7WI1 - chains C and D of the 4 polymer chains in the assembly; structure by X-ray diffraction, 1.61 A resolution.

[Chain C (and D)]
Molecule: Metallo-beta-lactamase PNGM-1
Source organism: uncultured bacterium
Notes: EC 3.5.2.6; chain D of this document is another copy of the same molecule, construct and numbering; everything in this record applies to it too
UniProt: A0A2U8UYM6 (A0A2U8UYM6_9BACT); residues 2-373 here = UniProt positions 2-373
Sequence (372 residues; each row starts with the number of its first residue):
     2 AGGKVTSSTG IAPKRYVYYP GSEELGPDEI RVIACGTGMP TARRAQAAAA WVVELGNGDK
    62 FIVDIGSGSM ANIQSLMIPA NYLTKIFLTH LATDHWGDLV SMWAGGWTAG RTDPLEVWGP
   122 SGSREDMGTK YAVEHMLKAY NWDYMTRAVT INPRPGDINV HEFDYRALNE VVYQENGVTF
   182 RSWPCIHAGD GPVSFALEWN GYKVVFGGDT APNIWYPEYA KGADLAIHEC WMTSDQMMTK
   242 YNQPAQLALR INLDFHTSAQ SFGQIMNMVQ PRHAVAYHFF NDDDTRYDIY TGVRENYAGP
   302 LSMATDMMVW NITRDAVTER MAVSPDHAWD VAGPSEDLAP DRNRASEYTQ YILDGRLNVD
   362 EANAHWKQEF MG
Construct notes: engineered mutation Ala93 (His in A0A2U8UYM6)
Ion coordination: Zn2+: Asp95, His96, Asp210, His279
Reported in the primary citation:
  - mutagenesis - H93A: decreased binding to Zn2+

[Chain C / chain D interface]
Contacting residue pairs (221):
  Pro41(C) - Gly106(D)
  Pro41(C) - Arg148(D)
  Thr42(C) - Thr109(D)
  Ala43(C) - Met71(D)
  Ala43(C) - Ala72(D)
  Ala43(C) - Gln75(D)
  Arg44(C) - Ala72(D)
  Arg44(C) - Asp327(D)
  Arg44(C) - His328(D)  hydrogen bond (side chain-backbone)
  Arg44(C) - Ala329(D)  hydrogen bond (side chain-backbone)
  Arg44(C) - Trp330(D)
  Arg45(C) - Ala72(D)
  Arg45(C) - Asn73(D)  hydrogen bond
  Arg45(C) - Ser76(D)  hydrogen bond
  Arg45(C) - Ser325(D)  hydrogen bond
  Arg45(C) - Pro326(D)  hydrogen bond (side chain-backbone)
  Arg45(C) - Asp327(D)  salt bridge
  Ala46(C) - Asp327(D)  hydrogen bond (backbone-backbone)
  Ala46(C) - His328(D)
  Met71(C) - Ala43(D)
  Ala72(C) - Ala43(D)
  Ala72(C) - Arg44(D)
  Ala72(C) - Arg45(D)
  Asn73(C) - Arg45(D)  hydrogen bond
  Gln75(C) - Ala43(D)
  Ser76(C) - Arg45(D)  hydrogen bond
  His91(C) - Trp143(D)
  Leu92(C) - Trp143(D)
  Leu92(C) - Asp144(D)
  Ala93(C) - Trp143(D)
  Ala93(C) - Asp144(D)
  Thr94(C) - Val101(D)
  Thr94(C) - Ala105(D)
  Thr94(C) - Tyr141(D)
  Thr94(C) - Asp144(D)  hydrogen bond (backbone-side chain)
  Trp97(C) - Ala140(D)
  Trp97(C) - Tyr141(D)
  Gly98(C) - Tyr141(D)
  Val101(C) - Thr94(D)
  Ser102(C) - Ser68(D)
  Ala105(C) - Thr94(D)
  Gly106(C) - Pro41(D)
  Gly106(C) - Thr42(D)
  Thr109(C) - Thr42(D)
  Arg125(C) - Met146(D)
  Arg125(C) - Glu348(D)  salt bridge
  Asp127(C) - Asn142(D)  hydrogen bond (backbone-side chain)
  Met128(C) - Asn142(D)
  Met128(C) - Trp143(D)
  Met128(C) - Met146(D)  hydrophobic
  Met128(C) - Glu348(D)
  Tyr132(C) - Lys139(D)
  Ala133(C) - Ala140(D)
  His136(C) - His136(D)  hydrogen bond
  His136(C) - Lys139(D)
  His136(C) - Ala140(D)
  Met137(C) - Ala140(D)
  Lys139(C) - Tyr132(D)
  Lys139(C) - His136(D)
  Ala140(C) - Trp97(D)
  Ala140(C) - Ala133(D)
  Ala140(C) - His136(D)
  Ala140(C) - Met137(D)
  Tyr141(C) - Thr94(D)
  Tyr141(C) - Trp97(D)  hydrophobic
  Asn142(C) - Asp127(D)  hydrogen bond (side chain-backbone)
  Asn142(C) - Met128(D)
  Trp143(C) - His91(D)
  Trp143(C) - Leu92(D)
  Trp143(C) - Ala93(D)
  Trp143(C) - Met128(D)
  Trp143(C) - His188(D)
  Trp143(C) - Ala189(D)  hydrophobic
  Trp143(C) - Gly190(D)
  Trp143(C) - Asp191(D)  hydrogen bond (side chain-backbone)
  Trp143(C) - Pro193(D)  hydrophobic
  Asp144(C) - Leu92(D)
  Asp144(C) - Ala93(D)
  Asp144(C) - Thr94(D)  hydrogen bond (side chain-backbone)
  Met146(C) - Arg125(D)
  Met146(C) - Met128(D)  hydrophobic
  Thr147(C) - Ala189(D)
  Thr147(C) - Gly190(D)
  Arg148(C) - Pro41(D)
  Arg167(C) - Tyr352(D)  hydrogen bond (backbone-side chain)
  Leu169(C) - Tyr352(D)
  Pro185(C) - Ile353(D)  hydrophobic
  Cys186(C) - Ile353(D)
  Ile187(C) - Ile353(D)
  Ile187(C) - Gly356(D)
  Ile187(C) - Arg357(D)
  His188(C) - Trp143(D)
  His188(C) - Tyr349(D)
  Ala189(C) - Trp143(D)  hydrophobic
  Ala189(C) - Thr147(D)
  Ala189(C) - Tyr349(D)  hydrogen bond (backbone-side chain)
  Gly190(C) - Trp143(D)
  Gly190(C) - Thr147(D)
  Gly190(C) - Glu348(D)
  Gly190(C) - Tyr349(D)
  Asp191(C) - Trp143(D)  hydrogen bond (backbone-side chain)
  Asp191(C) - Glu348(D)  hydrogen bond (backbone-backbone)
  Asp191(C) - Tyr349(D)
  Asp191(C) - Thr350(D)  hydrogen bond
  Asp191(C) - Ile353(D)
  Pro193(C) - Trp143(D)  hydrophobic
  Ala212(C) - Arg357(D)
  Pro213(C) - Arg357(D)
  Pro213(C) - Leu358(D)  hydrogen bond (backbone-backbone)
  Pro213(C) - Val360(D)  hydrophobic
  Asn214(C) - Gly356(D)
  Asn214(C) - Leu358(D)
  Ile215(C) - Gly356(D)  hydrogen bond (backbone-backbone)
  Ile215(C) - Arg357(D)
  Trp216(C) - Tyr352(D)
  Trp216(C) - Ile353(D)
  Trp216(C) - Gly356(D)
  Met233(C) - Trp330(D)  hydrophobic
  Ser235(C) - Trp367(D)
  Ser235(C) - Phe371(D)
  Asp236(C) - Phe371(D)
  Met239(C) - Phe371(D)  hydrophobic
  Lys241(C) - Trp330(D)
  Tyr242(C) - Trp330(D)
  Tyr242(C) - Asp331(D)
  Ala246(C) - Phe371(D)
  Leu250(C) - Trp367(D)  hydrophobic
  Leu250(C) - Phe371(D)  hydrophobic
  Leu250(C) - Met372(D)  hydrophobic
  Asn253(C) - Trp367(D)
  Leu254(C) - Asn364(D)
  Leu254(C) - Trp367(D)  hydrophobic
  Leu254(C) - Lys368(D)
  Asp255(C) - Arg357(D)  hydrogen bond (backbone-side chain)
  Ser259(C) - Asn364(D)  hydrogen bond
  Gln261(C) - Ala363(D)
  Gln261(C) - Asn364(D)
  Gln261(C) - Trp367(D)
  Ser262(C) - Val360(D)
  Ser262(C) - Asn364(D)  hydrogen bond
  Gln265(C) - Leu358(D)
  Gln265(C) - Asn359(D)  hydrogen bond (side chain-backbone)
  Gln265(C) - Val360(D)
  Gln265(C) - Ala363(D)
  Ile266(C) - Leu358(D)  hydrophobic
  Phe281(C) - Ala329(D)
  Phe281(C) - Trp330(D)  hydrophobic
  Asn282(C) - His328(D)
  Asp283(C) - His328(D)  salt bridge
  Asp283(C) - Trp330(D)  hydrogen bond
  Asn297(C) - Ala363(D)  hydrogen bond (side chain-backbone)
  Ser325(C) - Arg45(D)  hydrogen bond
  Pro326(C) - Arg45(D)  hydrogen bond (backbone-side chain)
  Asp327(C) - Arg44(D)
  Asp327(C) - Arg45(D)  salt bridge
  Asp327(C) - Ala46(D)  hydrogen bond (backbone-backbone)
  His328(C) - Arg44(D)  hydrogen bond (backbone-side chain)
  His328(C) - Ala46(D)
  His328(C) - Asn282(D)
  His328(C) - Asp283(D)  salt bridge
  Ala329(C) - Ala43(D)
  Ala329(C) - Arg44(D)  hydrogen bond (backbone-side chain)
  Ala329(C) - Phe281(D)
  Trp330(C) - Arg44(D)
  Trp330(C) - Met233(D)  hydrophobic
  Trp330(C) - Lys241(D)
  Trp330(C) - Tyr242(D)
  Trp330(C) - Phe281(D)  hydrophobic
  Trp330(C) - Asp283(D)  hydrogen bond
  Asp331(C) - Tyr242(D)
  Glu348(C) - Arg125(D)  salt bridge
  Glu348(C) - Met128(D)
  Glu348(C) - Gly190(D)
  Glu348(C) - Asp191(D)  hydrogen bond (backbone-backbone)
  Tyr349(C) - His188(D)
  Tyr349(C) - Ala189(D)  hydrogen bond (side chain-backbone)
  Tyr349(C) - Gly190(D)
  Tyr349(C) - Asp191(D)
  Thr350(C) - Asp191(D)  hydrogen bond
  Tyr352(C) - Arg167(D)  hydrogen bond (side chain-backbone)
  Tyr352(C) - Leu169(D)
  Ile353(C) - Tyr166(D)  hydrophobic
  Ile353(C) - Pro185(D)  hydrophobic
  Ile353(C) - Cys186(D)
  Ile353(C) - Ile187(D)
  Ile353(C) - Asp191(D)
  Ile353(C) - Trp216(D)
  Gly356(C) - Ile187(D)
  Gly356(C) - Asn214(D)
  Gly356(C) - Ile215(D)  hydrogen bond (backbone-backbone)
  Gly356(C) - Trp216(D)
  Arg357(C) - Ile187(D)
  Arg357(C) - Ala212(D)
  Arg357(C) - Pro213(D)
  Arg357(C) - Ile215(D)
  Arg357(C) - Asp255(D)  hydrogen bond (side chain-backbone)
  Leu358(C) - Pro213(D)  hydrogen bond (backbone-backbone)
  Leu358(C) - Asn214(D)
  Leu358(C) - Gln265(D)
  Leu358(C) - Ile266(D)  hydrophobic
  Asn359(C) - Gln265(D)  hydrogen bond (backbone-side chain)
  Val360(C) - Pro213(D)  hydrophobic
  Val360(C) - Ser262(D)
  Val360(C) - Gln265(D)
  Ala363(C) - Gln261(D)
  Ala363(C) - Gln265(D)
  Ala363(C) - Asn297(D)  hydrogen bond (backbone-side chain)
  Asn364(C) - Ser259(D)  hydrogen bond
  Asn364(C) - Gln261(D)
  Asn364(C) - Ser262(D)  hydrogen bond
  Trp367(C) - Ser235(D)
  Trp367(C) - Leu250(D)  hydrophobic
  Trp367(C) - Asn253(D)
  Trp367(C) - Leu254(D)  hydrophobic
  Trp367(C) - Gln261(D)  hydrogen bond
  Phe371(C) - Ser235(D)
  Phe371(C) - Asp236(D)
  Phe371(C) - Met239(D)  hydrophobic
  Phe371(C) - Ala246(D)
  Phe371(C) - Leu250(D)  hydrophobic
  Met372(C) - Leu250(D)  hydrophobic
Also at the interface, not in a pair above, chain C (111 interface residues in all): Ser68, Asp99, Trp104, Ala110, Ser124, Tyr166, Gly192, Pro218, Met269, Thr286, Glu296, Met308, Leu354, Glu362, His366, Lys368
Also at the interface, not in a pair above, chain D (110 interface residues in all): Gly98, Asp99, Ser102, Trp104, Ser124, Gly192, Pro218, Met269, Thr286, Glu296, Met308, Leu354, Asp355, His366

[In short]
The interface between chain C and chain D involves 111 residues on one side and 110 on the other; the contacts
include 46 hydrogen bonds and 6 salt bridges. Polar pairs include Arg45(C)-Asp327(D), Arg125(C)-Glu348(D) and
Asp283(C)-His328(D). Asp95(C), His96(C), Asp210(C) and His279(C) coordinate Zn2+. The paper reports that H93A
of chain C reduces binding to Zn2+.
Both chains are Metallo-beta-lactamase PNGM-1 (uncultured bacterium). Entry 7WI1 (The mutant variant of
PNGM-1, H93 was substituuted for alanine to study metal coordination) was determined by X-ray diffraction
together with 7BYQ, 7BZ1, 7BZ3, 7BZ4 and 7BZI from the same study.
